Entry 8B2G (X-ray diffraction, 1.50 A resolution); this record covers chain A.

== Chain A ==
Name: SH3b domain-containing protein
Organism: Penicillium virgatum
Amino-acid sequence (74 residues; numbered 1 to 74; the number before each row is that of its first residue):
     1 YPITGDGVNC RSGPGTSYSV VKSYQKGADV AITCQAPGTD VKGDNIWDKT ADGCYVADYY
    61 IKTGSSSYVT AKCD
Disulfides: C10-C54, C34-C73
Metal / ion sites: Zn2+: Y1, D29 (shared with 2 residues of chain B)

== In short ==
The Zn2+ site is built by Y1 and D29.
Chain A is SH3b domain-containing protein (Penicillium virgatum); the structure, SH3-like domain from
Penicillium virgatum muramidase, was determined by X-ray diffraction together with 8B2E, 8B2F, 8B2H and 8B2S
from the same study.
